PDB entry 5M3F | electron microscopy, 3.80 A resolution | chains C and K of the 17 polymer chains in the assembly

== Chain C ==
Molecule: DNA-directed RNA polymerases I and III subunit RPAC1
From: Saccharomyces cerevisiae
UniProt: P07703 (RPAC1_YEAST); residue numbers follow UniProt; this construct covers 1-335
Amino-acid sequence (335 residues; each row starts with the number of its first residue):
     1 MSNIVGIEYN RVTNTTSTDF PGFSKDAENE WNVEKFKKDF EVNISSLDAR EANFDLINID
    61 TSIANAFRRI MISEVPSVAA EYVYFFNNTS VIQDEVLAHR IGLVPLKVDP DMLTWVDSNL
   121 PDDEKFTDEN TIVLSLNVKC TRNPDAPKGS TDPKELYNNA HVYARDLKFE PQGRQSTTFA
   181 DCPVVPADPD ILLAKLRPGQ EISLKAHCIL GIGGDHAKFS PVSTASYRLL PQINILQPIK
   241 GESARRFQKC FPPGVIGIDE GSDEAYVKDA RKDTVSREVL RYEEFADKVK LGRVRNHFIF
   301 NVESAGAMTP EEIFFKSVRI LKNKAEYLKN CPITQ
Unresolved in the structure: 1-30
UniProt features mapped onto this chain:
  - modified residue: S2 (N-acetylserine), S17 (Phosphoserine)

== Chain K ==
Molecule: DNA-directed RNA polymerases I and III subunit RPAC2
From: Saccharomyces cerevisiae
UniProt: P28000 (RPAC2_YEAST); numbering as in UniProt (aligned over 1-142)
Amino-acid sequence (142 residues; each row starts with the number of its first residue):
     1 MTEDIEQKKT ATEVTPQEPK HIQEEEEQDV DMTGDEEQEE EPDREKIKLL TQATSEDGTS
    61 ASFQIVEEDH TLGNALRYVI MKNPDVEFCG YSIPHPSENL LNIRIQTYGE TTAVDALQKG
   121 LKDLMDLCDV VESKFTEKIK SM
Unresolved in the structure: 1-41
UniProt features mapped onto this chain:
  - modified residue (Phosphothreonine): T15, T33
  - cross-link: K134 (Glycyl lysine isopeptide (Lys-Gly) (interchain with G-Cter in ubiquitin))

== How chain C and chain K interact ==
Pairs across the interface (51):
  W31(C) with K82(K)
  F36(C) with L127(K), hydrophobic; V130(K), hydrophobic
  K37(C) with K134(K), hydrogen bond (backbone-side chain)
  F40(C) with V131(K), hydrophobic; K134(K), hydrogen bond (backbone-side chain)
  E41(C) with K138(K), salt bridge
  V42(C) with F135(K), hydrophobic; K138(K)
  I44(C) with F135(K), hydrophobic; I139(K), hydrophobic
  F54(C) with F135(K), hydrophobic
  D60(C) with Y78(K)
  S62(C) with N74(K), hydrogen bond (side chain-backbone); A75(K); Y78(K)
  I63(C) with L127(K), hydrophobic
  A66(C) with T71(K)
  R69(C) with H70(K); T71(K)
  I70(C) with T71(K)
  E311(C) with I139(K)
  F314(C) with V131(K), hydrophobic; F135(K), hydrophobic
  F315(C) with F135(K), hydrophobic; T136(K); I139(K), hydrophobic
  V318(C) with C128(K); E132(K)
  R319(C) with E132(K), salt bridge
  L321(C) with C128(K), hydrophobic
  K322(C) with M125(K); D129(K), salt bridge
  A325(C) with L124(K), hydrophobic; M125(K), hydrophobic
  E326(C) with M125(K)
  L328(C) with I65(K), hydrophobic; L72(K), hydrophobic; L121(K)
  K329(C) with Q118(K); L121(K)
  P332(C) with I47(K)
  I333(C) with I47(K), hydrophobic; L49(K), hydrophobic; F63(K), hydrophobic; V114(K), hydrophobic
  T334(C) with R44(K), hydrogen bond (side chain-backbone); K48(K); L49(K), hydrogen bond (backbone-backbone)
  Q335(C) with L49(K); T51(K)
Also at the interface, not in a pair above, chain C (35 interface residues in all): V33, L47, F67, K324, Y327, C331
Also at the interface, not in a pair above, chain K (36 interface residues in all): P42, D43, K46, D123, D126, M142

== In short ==
Chain C and chain K form an interface of 35 and 36 residues respectively; the contacts include 5 hydrogen
bonds and 3 salt bridges. Polar contacts include E41(C)-K138(K), R319(C)-E132(K) and K322(C)-D129(K).
Here chain C is DNA-directed RNA polymerases I and III subunit RPAC1 and chain K is DNA-directed RNA
polymerases I and III subunit RPAC2, both from Saccharomyces cerevisiae. Entry 5M3F (Yeast RNA polymerase I
elongation complex at 3.8A) was determined by electron microscopy (same publication as 5M3M).
